PDB entry 8Y3W | electron microscopy, 3.49 A resolution | chains A and E of the 6 polymer chains in the assembly

# Chain A (and E)
Name: SIR2-like domain-containing protein
From: Bacillus subtilis
Notes: chain E of this document is another copy of the same molecule, construct and numbering; everything in this record applies to it too
UniProtKB: D4G637 (D4G637_BACNB); numbering as in UniProt (aligned over 1-1005)
Amino-acid sequence (1005 residues; each row starts with the number of its first residue):
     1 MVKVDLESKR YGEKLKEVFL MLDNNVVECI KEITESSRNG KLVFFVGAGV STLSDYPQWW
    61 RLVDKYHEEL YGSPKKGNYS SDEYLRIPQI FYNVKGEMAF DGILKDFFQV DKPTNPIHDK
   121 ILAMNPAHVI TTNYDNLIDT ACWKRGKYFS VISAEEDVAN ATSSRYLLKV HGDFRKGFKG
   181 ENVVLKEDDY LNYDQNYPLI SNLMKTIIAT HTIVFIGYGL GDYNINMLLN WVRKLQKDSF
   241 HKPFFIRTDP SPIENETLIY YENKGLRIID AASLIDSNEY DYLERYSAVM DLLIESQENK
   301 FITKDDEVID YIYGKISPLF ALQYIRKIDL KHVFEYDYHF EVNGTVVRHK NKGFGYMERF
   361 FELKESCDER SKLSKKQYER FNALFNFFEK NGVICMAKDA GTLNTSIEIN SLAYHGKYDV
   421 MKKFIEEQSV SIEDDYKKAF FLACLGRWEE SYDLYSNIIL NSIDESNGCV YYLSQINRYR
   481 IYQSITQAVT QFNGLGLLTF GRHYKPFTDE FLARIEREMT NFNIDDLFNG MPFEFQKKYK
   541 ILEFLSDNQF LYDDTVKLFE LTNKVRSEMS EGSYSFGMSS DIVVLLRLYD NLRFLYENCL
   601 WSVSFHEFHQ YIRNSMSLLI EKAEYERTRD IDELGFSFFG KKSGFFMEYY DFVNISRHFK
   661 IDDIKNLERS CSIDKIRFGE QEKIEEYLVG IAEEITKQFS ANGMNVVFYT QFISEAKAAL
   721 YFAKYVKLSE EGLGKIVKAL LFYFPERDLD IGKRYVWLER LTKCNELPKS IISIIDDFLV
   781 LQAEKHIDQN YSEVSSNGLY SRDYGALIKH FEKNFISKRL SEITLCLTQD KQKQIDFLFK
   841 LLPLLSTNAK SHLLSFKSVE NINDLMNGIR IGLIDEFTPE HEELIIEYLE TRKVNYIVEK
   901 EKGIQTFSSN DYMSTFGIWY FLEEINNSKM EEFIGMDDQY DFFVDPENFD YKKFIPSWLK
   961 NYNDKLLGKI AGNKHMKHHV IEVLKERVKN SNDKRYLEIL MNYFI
Unresolved in the structure: 1-11, 492-505, 632-643, 899-909 (chain E: 1-5, 495-503, 566-576, 635-643, 899-911)
What the authors report for this chain:
  - catalytic residues: Asn-133, Tyr-134, Asp-135, His-171 (by similarity / conservation)
  - mutagenesis - Y134A, D135A, H171A, N202A, L1000A/M1001A: decreased catalytic activity on TTP
  - mutagenesis - R86E: decreased catalytic activity
  - mutagenesis - Y260E: unchanged catalytic activity
  - mutagenesis - R86E: decreased stability

# Chain A / chain E interface
Residue-residue contacts (7):
  Arg-233(A) with Leu-191(E)
  Glu-254(A) with Tyr-71(E)
  Glu-256(A) with Leu-70(E); Tyr-71(E); Val-94(E)
  Thr-257(A) with Tyr-71(E)
  Tyr-260(A) with Glu-187(E), hydrogen bond
Also at the interface, not in a pair above, chain A (7 interface residues in all): Ile-259, Tyr-261
Also at the interface, not in a pair above, chain E (9 interface residues in all): Arg-86, Gln-89, Ile-90, Asn-93

# In short
Chain A and chain E form an interface of 7 and 9 residues respectively; the contacts include 1 hydrogen bond.
Its one hydrogen-bonded contact is Tyr-260(A)/Glu-187(E). The paper reports catalytic residues Asn-133(A),
Tyr-134(A) and Asp-135(A) among others; Y134A, D135A and H171A of chain A, among others, reduce catalytic
activity on TTP; 7 substitutions were tested in all.
Both chains are SIR2-like domain-containing protein (Bacillus subtilis). Entry 8Y3W (The Cryo-EM structure of
anti-phage defense associated DSR2 tetramer bound with two DSAD1 inhibitors (same side)) was determined by
electron microscopy, deposited together with 8Y13, 8Y34, 8Y3M, 8Y3Y and 8ZC9.
